PDB entry 6WB9 | electron microscopy, 3.00 A resolution | chains 0 and 1 of the 8 polymer chains in the assembly

[Chain 0]
Protein: Endoplasmic reticulum membrane protein complex subunit 10
From: Saccharomyces cerevisiae W303
Reference sequence: Q12025 (EMC10_YEAST); residue numbers follow UniProt; this construct covers 1-205
Sequence (205 residues; row label = number of the first residue in the row):
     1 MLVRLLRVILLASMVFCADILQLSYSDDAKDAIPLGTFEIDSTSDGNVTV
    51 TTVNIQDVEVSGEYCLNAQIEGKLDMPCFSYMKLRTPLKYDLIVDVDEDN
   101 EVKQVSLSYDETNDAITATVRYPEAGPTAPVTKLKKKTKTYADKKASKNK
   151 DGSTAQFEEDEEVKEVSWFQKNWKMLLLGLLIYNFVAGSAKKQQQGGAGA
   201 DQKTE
Not modelled in the structure: 1-18, 136-205
UniProt features mapped onto this chain:
  - glycosylation: N47 (N-linked (GlcNAc...) asparagine)
What the authors report for this chain:
  - contacts within the chain: C65-C78 (disulfide)

[Chain 1]
Protein: ER membrane protein complex subunit 1
From: Saccharomyces cerevisiae W303
Reference sequence: P25574 (EMC1_YEAST); numbering as in UniProt (aligned over 1-760)
Sequence (760 residues; row label = number of the first residue in the row):
     1 MKITCTDLVYVFILLFLNTSCVQAVFSDDAFITDWQLANLGPWEKVIPDS
    51 RDRNRVLILSNPTETSCLVSSFNVSSGQILFRNVLPFTIDEIQLDSNDHN
   101 AMVCVNSSSNHWQKYDLHDWFLLEEGVDNAPSTTILPQSSYLNDQVSIKN
   151 NELHILDEQSKLAEWKLELPQGFNKVEYFHREDPLALVLNVNDTQYMGFS
   201 ANGTELIPVWQRDEWLTNVVDYAVLDVFDSRDVELNKDMKAELDSNSLWN
   251 AYWLRLTTNWNRLINLLKENQFSPGRVFTKLLALDAKDTTVSDLKFGFAK
   301 ILIVLTHDGFIGGLDMVNKGQLIWKLDLEIDQGVKMFWTDKNHDELVVFS
   351 HDGHYLTIEVTKDQPIIKSRSPLSERKTVDSVIRLNEHDHQYLIKFEDKD
   401 HLLFKLNPGKNTDVPIVANNHSSSHIFVTEHDTNGIYGYIIENDTVKQTW
   451 KKAVNSKEKMVAYSKRETTNLNTLGITLGDKSVLYKYLYPNLAAYLIANE
   501 EHHTITFNLIDTITGEILITQEHKDSPDFRFPMDIVFGEYWVVYSYFSSE
   551 PVPEQKLVVVELYESLTPDERLSNSSDNFSYDPLTGHINKPQFQTKQFIF
   601 PEIIKTMSISKTTDDITTKAIVMELENGQITYIPKLLLNARGKPAEEMAK
   651 DKKKEFMATPYTPVIPINDNFIITHFRNLLPGSDSQLISIPTNLESTSII
   701 CDLGLDVFCTRITPSGQFDLMSPTFEKGKLLITIFVLLVITYFIRPSVSN
   751 KKLKSQWLIK
Not modelled in the structure: 1-24, 137-170, 228-246, 272-288, 408-423, 760
Cystine bridges: C701-C709
Covalently attached groups: N-acetylglucosamine (NAG) linked to N73, N106, N192
UniProt features mapped onto this chain:
  - glycosylation (N-linked (GlcNAc...) asparagine): N73, N106, N192, N202, N420, N443, N574, N578
What the authors report for this chain:
  - post-translational modification sites: N73, N106, N192

[Chain 0 / chain 1 interface]
Contacting residue pairs (76; chain 0 residue first):
  D28(0) - K447(1)  salt bridge
  E63(0) - H425(1)  salt bridge
  E63(0) - L584(1)
  C78(0) - T449(1)  hydrogen bond (side chain-backbone)
  C78(0) - W450(1)
  C78(0) - K451(1)  hydrogen bond (backbone-backbone)
  F79(0) - W450(1)
  F79(0) - K452(1)  hydrogen bond (backbone-side chain)
  F79(0) - G515(1)
  S80(0) - T449(1)
  S80(0) - T514(1)
  S80(0) - G515(1)
  Y81(0) - K447(1)
  Y81(0) - T449(1)
  Y81(0) - I513(1)
  Y81(0) - T514(1)  hydrogen bond (backbone-backbone)
  Y81(0) - L584(1)
  M82(0) - T514(1)
  M82(0) - L584(1)
  M82(0) - T585(1)
  M82(0) - G586(1)
  K83(0) - D582(1)  salt bridge
  K83(0) - L584(1)  hydrogen bond (backbone-backbone)
  K83(0) - T585(1)
  Y90(0) - T585(1)  hydrogen bond (side chain-backbone)
  D97(0) - H502(1)  salt bridge
  E98(0) - H502(1)  salt bridge
  E98(0) - K524(1)
  D99(0) - H502(1)  salt bridge
  E101(0) - H502(1)  salt bridge
  K103(0) - N455(1)  hydrogen bond
  K103(0) - E458(1)  salt bridge
  K103(0) - N499(1)
  Q104(0) - K452(1)
  Q104(0) - A453(1)
  Q104(0) - I517(1)
  V105(0) - K452(1)
  S106(0) - E516(1)
  S106(0) - I517(1)
  L107(0) - E516(1)
  S108(0) - E516(1)  hydrogen bond (backbone-side chain)
  S108(0) - K590(1)
  Y109(0) - G586(1)
  Y109(0) - H587(1)
  Y109(0) - K590(1)
  E111(0) - H587(1)  salt bridge
  R121(0) - I517(1)  hydrogen bond (side chain-backbone)
  R121(0) - L518(1)  hydrogen bond (side chain-backbone)
  R121(0) - T520(1)
  P123(0) - T520(1)
  P123(0) - E522(1)
  E124(0) - T520(1)  hydrogen bond (backbone-backbone)
  E124(0) - Q521(1)
  E124(0) - E522(1)  hydrogen bond (backbone-backbone)
  E124(0) - F593(1)
  A125(0) - Q521(1)
  A125(0) - E522(1)
  G126(0) - Q521(1)
  G126(0) - E522(1)  hydrogen bond (backbone-backbone)
  G126(0) - H523(1)
  P127(0) - Q521(1)
  P127(0) - H523(1)
  P127(0) - V558(1)  hydrophobic
  P127(0) - T595(1)
  P127(0) - K596(1)
  P127(0) - Q597(1)  hydrogen bond (backbone-side chain)
  T128(0) - P551(1)
  T128(0) - Q597(1)
  A129(0) - Q597(1)  hydrogen bond (backbone-side chain)
  A129(0) - I599(1)  hydrophobic
  A129(0) - Y661(1)
  A129(0) - P663(1)  hydrophobic
  P130(0) - Y661(1)
  P130(0) - P663(1)
  V131(0) - V552(1)  hydrophobic
  V131(0) - I599(1)  hydrophobic
Also at the interface, not in a pair above, chain 0 (34 interface residues in all): C65, P77, D95
Also at the interface, not in a pair above, chain 1 (43 interface residues in all): F427, I440, E442, E501, D525

[Overview]
Chain 0 and chain 1 form an interface of 34 and 43 residues respectively, with 15 hydrogen bonds and 9 salt
bridges. Polar contacts include D28(0)-K447(1), E63(0)-H425(1) and K83(0)-D582(1). N-acetylglucosamine is
covalently linked to N73(1), N106(1) and N192(1). The paper reports modification sites N73(1), N106(1) and
N192(1); contacts within the chain involving C65(0) and C78(0).
Here chain 0 is Endoplasmic reticulum membrane protein complex subunit 10 and chain 1 is ER membrane protein
complex subunit 1, both from Saccharomyces cerevisiae W303. Entry 6WB9 (Structure of the S. cerevisiae ER
membrane complex) was determined by electron microscopy.
